9NBA - chains C and F of the 6 polymer chains in the assembly; structure by electron microscopy, 8.60 A resolution (very low resolution: no residue pairs are listed; an interface is given only as per-side residue counts).

# Chain C
Molecule: AUGMIN subunit 3
From: Arabidopsis thaliana
UniProt: Q0WQE7 (AUG3_ARATH); numbering as in UniProt (aligned over 1-617)
Chain sequence (617 residues; row label = number of the first residue in the row):
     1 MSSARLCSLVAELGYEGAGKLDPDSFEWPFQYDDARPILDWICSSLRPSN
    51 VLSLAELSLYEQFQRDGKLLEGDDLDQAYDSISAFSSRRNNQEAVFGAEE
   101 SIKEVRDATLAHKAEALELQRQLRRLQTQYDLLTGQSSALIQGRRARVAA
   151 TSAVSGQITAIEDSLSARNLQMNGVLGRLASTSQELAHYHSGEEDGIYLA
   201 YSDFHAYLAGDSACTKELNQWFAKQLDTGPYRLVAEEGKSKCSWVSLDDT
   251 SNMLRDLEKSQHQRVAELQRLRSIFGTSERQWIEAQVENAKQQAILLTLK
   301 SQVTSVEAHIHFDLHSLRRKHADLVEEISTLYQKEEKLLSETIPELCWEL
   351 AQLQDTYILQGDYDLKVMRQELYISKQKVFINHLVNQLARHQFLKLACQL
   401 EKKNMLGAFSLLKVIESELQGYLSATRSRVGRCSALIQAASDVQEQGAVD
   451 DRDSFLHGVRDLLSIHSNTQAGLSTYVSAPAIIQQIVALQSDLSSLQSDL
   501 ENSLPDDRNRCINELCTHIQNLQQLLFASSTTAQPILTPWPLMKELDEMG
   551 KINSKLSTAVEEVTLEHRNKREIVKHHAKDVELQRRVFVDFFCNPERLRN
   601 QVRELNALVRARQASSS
Disordered / not traced: 1-164, 424-617

# Chain F
Molecule: AUGMIN subunit 6
From: Arabidopsis thaliana
UniProt: Q94BP7 (AUG6_ARATH); residue numbers follow UniProt; this construct covers 1-387
Chain sequence (387 residues; row label = number of the first residue in the row):
     1 MTMDREKERELELESAMYTNCLLLGLDPNVIGLGASNGTPRVGLFRHSNP
    51 KLGEQLLYFILSSLRGPAQSSKDFDKVWPIFDSAQSRDFRKVVQAIISEL
   101 ESQGALPRSNSRVSSLATCCGPRFVELLWQLSLHALREVHRRTFPADVAS
   151 NPLPSSLTDVSFSHAATLLPVTKARIVLERRRFLKNAETAVQRQAMWSNL
   201 AHEMTAEFRGLCAEEAYLQQELEKLNDLRNKVKQEGEVWDDLVSSSSQNS
   251 HLVSKATRLWDSIMARKGQHEVLASGPIEDLIAHREHRYRISGSALLAAM
   301 DQSSQVPRAELLSAHSDDSASLADDKELSDGSYTNMHDHSLVDSFETASS
   351 QASDETLSRVDDRGGKINQTVDVAEVIRRWTHALQRI
Disordered / not traced: 299-387

# How chain C and chain F interact
At this resolution (9 A) residue pairs are not listed: 8 residues of chain C and 9 of chain F lie at the interface.

# In short
The interface between chain C and chain F involves 8 residues on one side and 9 on the other.
Here chain C is AUGMIN subunit 3 and chain F is AUGMIN subunit 6, both from Arabidopsis thaliana. Entry 9NBA
(Augmin/V junction(open)) was determined by electron microscopy (same publication as 9NA8, 9NA9, 9NBB and
9NBD).
